Entry 7JG6 (electron microscopy, 3.70 A resolution); this record covers chains A and D of the 20 polymer chains in the assembly.

Chain A:
Protein: ATP synthase subunit alpha
From: Mycolicibacterium smegmatis
Notes: EC 7.1.2.2
UniProtKB: A0A0D6IV93 (A0A0D6IV93_MYCSM); residue numbers follow UniProt; this construct covers 1-548
Sequence (548 residues; each row starts with the number of its first residue):
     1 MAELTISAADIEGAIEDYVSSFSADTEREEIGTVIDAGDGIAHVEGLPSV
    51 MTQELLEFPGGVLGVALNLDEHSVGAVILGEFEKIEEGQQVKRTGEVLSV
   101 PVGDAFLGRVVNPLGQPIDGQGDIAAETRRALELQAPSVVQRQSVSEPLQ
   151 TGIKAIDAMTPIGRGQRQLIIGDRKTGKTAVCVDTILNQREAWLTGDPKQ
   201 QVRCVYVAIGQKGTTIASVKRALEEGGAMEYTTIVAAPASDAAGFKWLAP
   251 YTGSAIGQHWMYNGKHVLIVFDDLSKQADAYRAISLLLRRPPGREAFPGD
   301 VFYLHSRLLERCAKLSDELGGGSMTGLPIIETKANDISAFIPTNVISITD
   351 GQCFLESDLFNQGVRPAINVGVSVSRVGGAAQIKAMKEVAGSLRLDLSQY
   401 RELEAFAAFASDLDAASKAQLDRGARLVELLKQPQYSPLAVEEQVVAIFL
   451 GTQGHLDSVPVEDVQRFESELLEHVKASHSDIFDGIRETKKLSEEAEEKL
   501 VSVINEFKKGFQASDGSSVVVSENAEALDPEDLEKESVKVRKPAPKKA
Unresolved in the structure: 1-4, 521-548

Chain D:
Protein: ATP synthase subunit beta
From: Mycolicibacterium smegmatis
Notes: EC 7.1.2.2
UniProtKB: A0A0D6IU77 (A0A0D6IU77_MYCSM); residues 1-475 here = UniProt positions 1-475
Sequence (475 residues; row label = number of the first residue in the row):
     1 MTATAEKTAGRVVRITGPVVDVEFPRGSVPELFNALHAEITFGALAKTLT
    51 LEVAQHLGDSLVRCISMQPTDGLVRGVEVTDTGASISVPVGDGVKGHVFN
   101 ALGDCLDDPGYGKDFEHWSIHRKPPAFSDLEPRTEMLETGLKVVDLLTPY
   151 VRGGKIALFGGAGVGKTVLIQEMINRIARNFGGTSVFAGVGERTREGNDL
   201 WVELADANVLKDTALVFGQMDEPPGTRMRVALSALTMAEFFRDEQGQDVL
   251 LFIDNIFRFTQAGSEVSTLLGRMPSAVGYQPTLADEMGELQERITSTRGR
   301 SITSMQAVYVPADDYTDPAPATTFAHLDATTELSRAVFSKGIFPAVDPLA
   351 SSSTILDPAIVGDEHYRVAQEVIRILQRYKDLQDIIAILGIDELSEEDKQ
   401 LVNRARRIERFLSQNMMAAEQFTGQPGSTVPLKETIEAFDKLTKGEFDHL
   451 PEQAFFLIGGLDDLAKKAESLGAKL
Unresolved in the structure: 1-7, 472-475

How chain A and chain D interact:
Residue-residue contacts (9; chain A residue first):
  Met51(A) with Leu73(D)
  Thr52(A) with Gly72(D); Leu73(D), hydrogen bond (backbone-backbone)
  Asn68(A) with Ile15(D)
  Leu69(A) with Arg14(D); Ile15(D), hydrogen bond (backbone-backbone)
  Gly293(A) with Val277(D)
  Arg294(A) with Val277(D), hydrogen bond (backbone-backbone)
  Ser338(A) with Ala312(D)
Interface residues without a listed pair, chain A (14 interface residues in all): Pro48, Val50, Leu67, Asp70, Glu71, Val139, Pro292
Interface residues without a listed pair, chain D (12 interface residues in all): Val13, Gly17, Val74, Arg75, Asn198, Gly278

Summary:
14 residues of chain A and 12 residues of chain D are in contact; the contacts include 3 hydrogen bonds. The
backbones hydrogen-bond at Thr52(A)-Leu73(D), Leu69(A)-Ile15(D) and Arg294(A)-Val277(D).
Here chain A is ATP synthase subunit alpha and chain D is ATP synthase subunit beta, both from
Mycolicibacterium smegmatis. Entry 7JG6 (Cryo-EM structure of bedaquiline-free Mycobacterium smegmatis ATP
synthase rotational state 2 (backbone model)) was determined by electron microscopy together with 7JG5, 7JG7,
7JG8, 7JG9, 7JGA, 7JGB and 7JGC from the same study.
